PDB entry 7QA3 | X-ray diffraction, 2.67 A resolution | chain A

# Chain A
Protein: Multiple virulence factor regulator MvfR
From: Pseudomonas aeruginosa (strain ATCC 15692 / DSM 22644 / CIP 104116 / JCM 14847 / LMG 12228 / 1C / PRS 101 / PAO1)
Reference sequence: Q9I4X0 (MVFR_PSEAE); residue numbers follow UniProt; this construct covers 1-332
Chain sequence (332 residues; row label = number of the first residue in the row):
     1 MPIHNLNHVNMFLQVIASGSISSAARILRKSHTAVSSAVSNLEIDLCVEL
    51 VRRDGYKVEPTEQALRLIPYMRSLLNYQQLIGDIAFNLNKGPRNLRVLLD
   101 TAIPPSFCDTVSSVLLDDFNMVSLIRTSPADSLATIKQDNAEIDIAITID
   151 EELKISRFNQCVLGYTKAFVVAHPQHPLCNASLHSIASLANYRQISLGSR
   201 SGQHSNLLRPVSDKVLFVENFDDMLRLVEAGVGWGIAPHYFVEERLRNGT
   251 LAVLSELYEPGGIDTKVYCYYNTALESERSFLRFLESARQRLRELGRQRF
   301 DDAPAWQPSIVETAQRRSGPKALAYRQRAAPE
Not modelled in the structure: 1-92, 299-332
Small-molecule neighbours: A0F (N-[[2-(4-phenoxyphenyl)-1,3-thiazol-5-yl]methyl]-2-(trifluoromethyl)pyridin-4-amine): Ala102, Pro129, Ile149, Ala168, Val170, His184, Ser185, Ile186, Leu189, Leu207, Phe221, Ile236, Ala237, Pro238, Leu254, Ser255, Tyr258, Ile263, Thr265
Swiss-Prot annotation at these positions:
  - DNA-binding region: Ile21 to Ser40 (H-T-H motif)

# Overview
Ligands of chain A: compound A0F.
Chain A is Multiple virulence factor regulator MvfR (Pseudomonas aeruginosa (strain ATCC 15692 / DSM 22644 /
CIP 104116 / JCM 14847 / LMG 12228 / 1C / PRS 101 / PAO1)); the structure, Crystal structure of PqsR (MvfR)
ligand-binding domain in complex with compound
N-((2-(4-phenoxyphenyl)thiazol-5-yl)methyl)-2-(trifluoromethyl)pyridin-4-amine, was determined by X-ray
diffraction (same publication as 7QAV and 7QA0).
